PDB entry 8J12 | electron microscopy, 3.08 A resolution | chains A and B of the 5 polymer chains in the assembly

# Chain A (and B)
Name: Transposase IS605 OrfB C-terminal domain-containing protein
Organism: Acidibacillus sulfuroxidans
Notes: chain B of this document is another copy of the same molecule, construct and numbering; everything in this record applies to it too
UniProtKB: A0A2U3D0N8 (A0A2U3D0N8_9BACL); numbering as in UniProt (aligned over 1-422)
Amino-acid sequence (432 residues; each row starts with the number of its first residue; numbers below 1 keep their minus sign (Met-9 is residue -9)):
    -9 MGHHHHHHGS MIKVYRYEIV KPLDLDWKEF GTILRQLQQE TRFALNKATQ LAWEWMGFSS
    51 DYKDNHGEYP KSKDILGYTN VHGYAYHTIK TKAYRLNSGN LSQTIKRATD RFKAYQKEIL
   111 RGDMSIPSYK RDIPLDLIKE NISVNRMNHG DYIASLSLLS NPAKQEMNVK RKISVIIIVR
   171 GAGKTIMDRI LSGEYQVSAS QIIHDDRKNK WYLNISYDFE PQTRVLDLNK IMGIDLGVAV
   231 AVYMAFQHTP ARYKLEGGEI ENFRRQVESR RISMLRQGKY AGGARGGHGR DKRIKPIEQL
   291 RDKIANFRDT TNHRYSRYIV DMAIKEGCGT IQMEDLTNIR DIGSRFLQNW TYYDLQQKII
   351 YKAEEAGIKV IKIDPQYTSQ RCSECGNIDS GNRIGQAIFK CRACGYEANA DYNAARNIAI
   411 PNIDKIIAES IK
Disordered / not traced: -9 to -2 (chain B: -9 to 0, 56-65, 268-284, 327-330, 380-384, 422)
Differences from the reference sequence: initiating methionine (-9); expression tag (-8 to 0)
UniProt features mapped onto this chain:
  - region: Gln212 to Lys220 (Linker), Arg371 to Asn399 (Target nucleic acid-binding (TNB)), Ala400 to Ser420 (RuvC-II)
  - active site: Asp225, Glu324, Asp401
  - binding site (Zn(2+)): Cys372, Cys375, Cys391, Cys394
Bound ions: Mg2+ near Asp141 (its only coordinating residue here); Zn2+: Cys372, Cys375, Cys391, Cys394
Reported in the primary citation:
  - self-association interface (contacts with another copy of this molecule): Trp43, Phe48
  - binding site for the 38-nt DNA strand: Pro240
  - mutagenesis - S188H, S188H/V232A, S188H/V232A/E316M, D195K, D195K/V232A, D195K/D208R/V232A: increased catalytic activity
  - binding site for the 38-nt DNA strand: His72, Tyr76
  - specificity-determining residues: His72
  - binding site for the 224-nt RNA strand: Trp17

# Chain A / chain B interface
Contacting residue pairs (55; chain A residue first):
  Arg32(A) - Gly112(B)
  Arg32(A) - Asp113(B)  salt bridge
  Phe33(A) - Arg111(B)
  Phe33(A) - Gly112(B)
  Asn36(A) - Gly112(B)  hydrogen bond (side chain-backbone)
  Asn36(A) - Asp113(B)
  Asn36(A) - Met114(B)
  Thr39(A) - Ser115(B)  hydrogen bond
  Gln40(A) - Trp43(B)
  Gln40(A) - Ile109(B)  hydrogen bond (side chain-backbone)
  Gln40(A) - Met114(B)  hydrogen bond (side chain-backbone)
  Gln40(A) - Ser115(B)  hydrogen bond (side chain-backbone)
  Trp43(A) - Gln40(B)
  Trp43(A) - Trp43(B)  hydrophobic
  Trp43(A) - Ile116(B)  hydrophobic
  Glu44(A) - Trp43(B)
  Glu44(A) - Ser49(B)
  Glu44(A) - Ser50(B)  hydrogen bond
  Glu44(A) - Tyr52(B)
  Glu44(A) - Lys53(B)
  Trp45(A) - Tyr52(B)
  Phe48(A) - Lys53(B)
  Asp51(A) - Lys37(B)  salt bridge
  Asp51(A) - Gln40(B)  hydrogen bond
  Ile65(A) - Tyr52(B)  hydrophobic
  Leu66(A) - Tyr52(B)  hydrophobic
  Tyr74(A) - Ser50(B)
  Tyr74(A) - Tyr52(B)
  Leu110(A) - Arg32(B)  hydrogen bond (backbone-side chain)
  Arg111(A) - Arg32(B)  hydrogen bond (backbone-side chain)
  Arg111(A) - Arg121(B)  hydrogen bond (backbone-side chain)
  Gly112(A) - Arg32(B)
  Gly112(A) - Lys120(B)
  Gly112(A) - Arg121(B)  hydrogen bond (backbone-backbone)
  Asp113(A) - Arg121(B)
  Ser115(A) - Ser118(B)
  Ile116(A) - Ser115(B)
  Ile116(A) - Ile116(B)  hydrophobic
  Ile116(A) - Ser118(B)
  Pro117(A) - Ser115(B)
  Ser118(A) - Met114(B)
  Ser118(A) - Ser115(B)
  Ser263(A) - Gly248(B)
  Arg266(A) - Lys244(B)
  Arg266(A) - Glu246(B)  salt bridge
  Gln267(A) - Glu249(B)  hydrogen bond
  Gln267(A) - Arg304(B)
  Lys269(A) - Tyr308(B)
  Tyr270(A) - Leu245(B)  hydrophobic
  Tyr270(A) - Glu246(B)  hydrogen bond (side chain-backbone)
  Tyr270(A) - Glu249(B)
  Tyr270(A) - Arg304(B)
  Tyr270(A) - Tyr305(B)  hydrophobic
  Ala271(A) - Arg304(B)
  Gly272(A) - Arg304(B)
Interface residues without a listed pair, chain A (31 interface residues in all): Ile109, Met114, Tyr119
Interface residues without a listed pair, chain B (29 interface residues in all): Thr39, Asp51, Tyr119

# In short
31 residues of chain A and 29 residues of chain B are in contact, with 13 hydrogen bonds and 3 salt bridges.
Polar pairs include Arg32(A)-Asp113(B), Asp51(A)-Lys37(B) and Arg266(A)-Glu246(B). From the paper: a binding
site for the 38-nt DNA strand at Pro240(A), His72(A) and Tyr76(A); S188H, S188H/V232A and S188H/V232A/E316M of
chain A, among others, increase catalytic activity; 6 substitutions were tested in all.
Chain A and chain B are both Transposase IS605 OrfB C-terminal domain-containing protein (Acidibacillus
sulfuroxidans); the structure, Cryo-EM structure of the AsCas12f-sgRNA-target DNA ternary complex, was
determined by electron microscopy (same publication as 8J1J and 8J3R).
